Entry 2B2U (X-ray diffraction, 2.95 A resolution); this record covers chains A and C of the 4 polymer chains in the assembly.

Chain A:
Protein: Chromodomain-helicase-DNA-binding protein 1
From: Homo sapiens
UniProtKB: O14646 (CHD1_HUMAN); residues 10-185 here correspond to UniProt positions 268-443 (UniProt number = residue number + 258)
Chain sequence (187 residues; row label = number of the first residue in the row):
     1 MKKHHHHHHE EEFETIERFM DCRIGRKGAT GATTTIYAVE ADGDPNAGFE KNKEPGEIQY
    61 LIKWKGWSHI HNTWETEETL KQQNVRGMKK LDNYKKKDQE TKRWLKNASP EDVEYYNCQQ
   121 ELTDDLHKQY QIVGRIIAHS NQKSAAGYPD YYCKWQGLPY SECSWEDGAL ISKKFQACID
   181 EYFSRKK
Unresolved in the structure: 1-12, 51-52
Differences from the reference sequence: cloning artifact (1-3, 186-187); expression tag (4-9)

Chain C:
Protein: Chromodomain-helicase-DNA-binding protein 1
From: Homo sapiens
UniProtKB: O14646 (CHD1_HUMAN); residues 10-115 here correspond to UniProt positions 268-373 (UniProt number = residue number + 258)
Chain sequence (115 residues; row label = number of the first residue in the row):
     1 MKKHHHHHHE EEFETIERFM DCRIGRKGAT GATTTIYAVE ADGDPNAGFE KNKEPGEIQY
    61 LIKWKGWSHI HNTWETEETL KQQNVRGMKK LDNYKKKDQE TKRWLKNASP EDVEY
Unresolved in the structure: 1-12, 100-115
Differences from the reference sequence: cloning artifact (1-3); expression tag (4-9)

Interface between chain A and chain C:
Residue-residue contacts (16; chain A residue first):
  His-139(A) with Glu-40(C); Ala-41(C); Asp-42(C); Gly-43(C), hydrogen bond (side chain-backbone); Asp-44(C), hydrogen bond (backbone-backbone)
  Ser-140(A) with Asp-42(C); Gly-43(C); Asp-44(C); Ala-47(C)
  Asn-141(A) with Asp-42(C), hydrogen bond (side chain-backbone); Gly-43(C); Asp-44(C), hydrogen bond (backbone-backbone); Pro-45(C)
  Trp-165(A) with Ala-47(C), hydrophobic; Gly-48(C)
  Lys-186(A) with Glu-40(C), hydrogen bond (side chain-backbone)
Other interface residues (no listed pair), chain C (9 interface residues in all): Val-39

Summary:
5 residues of chain A and 9 residues of chain C are in contact, with 5 hydrogen bonds. Polar contacts include
His-139(A)/Gly-43(C), Asn-141(A)/Asp-42(C) and Lys-186(A)/Glu-40(C).
Here chain A is Chromodomain-helicase-DNA-binding protein 1 and chain C is Chromodomain-helicase-DNA-binding
protein 1, both from Homo sapiens. Entry 2B2U (Tandem chromodomains of human CHD1 complexed with Histone H3
Tail containing trimethyllysine 4 and dimethylarginine 2) was determined by X-ray diffraction together with
2B2T, 2B2V, 2B2W and 2B2Y from the same study.
